Entry 7Y4W (electron microscopy, 3.67 A resolution); this record covers chains W and Y of the 10 polymer chains in the assembly.

== Chain W (and Y) ==
Name: Derlin-1
Source organism: Homo sapiens
Notes: chain Y of this document is another copy of the same molecule, construct and numbering; everything in this record applies to it too
UniProt: Q9BUN8 (DERL1_HUMAN); residue numbers follow UniProt; this construct covers 1-214, 240-251
Sequence (226 residues; numbered 1 to 251; 25 numbers in that range are skipped by the numbering (no residue carries them; nothing is unmodelled there); the number before each row is that of its first residue):
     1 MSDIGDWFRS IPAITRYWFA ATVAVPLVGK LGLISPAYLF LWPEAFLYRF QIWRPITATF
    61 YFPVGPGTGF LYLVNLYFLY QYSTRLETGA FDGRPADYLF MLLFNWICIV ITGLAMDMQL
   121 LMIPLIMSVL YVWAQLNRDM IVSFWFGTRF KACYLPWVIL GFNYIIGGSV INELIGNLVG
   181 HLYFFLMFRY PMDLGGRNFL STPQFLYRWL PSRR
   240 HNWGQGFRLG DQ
Not modelled in the structure: 251
Curated features (UniProtKB/Swiss-Prot):
  - motif: Asn241 to Leu248 (SHP-box)
  - modified residue: Ser2 (N-acetylserine), Ser201 (Phosphoserine), Thr202 (Phosphothreonine)
  - mutagenesis: Phe70 (F70C: Impaired ERAD substrate degradation), Leu73 (L73A: Impaired ERAD substrate degradation), Tyr164 (Y164A: Impaired ERAD substrate degradation), Ile165 (I165A: Impaired ERAD substrate degradation), Gly180 (G180V: Reduces interaction with and proteolysis of XBP1 isoform 1), Gly243 to Gly245 (Significantly reduced binding to VCP), Arg247 (R247A: Significantly reduced binding to VCP), Leu248 (L248A: Significantly reduced binding to VCP)

== Interface between chain W and chain Y ==
Contacting residue pairs (9; chain W residue first):
  Tyr154(W) with Asp3(Y); Ile4(Y)
  Tyr164(W) with Leu27(Y); Lys30(Y); Val64(Y)
  Ile165(W) with Pro66(Y)
  Gly167(W) with Pro66(Y)
  Val170(W) with Leu31(Y), hydrophobic
  Leu174(W) with Leu31(Y), hydrophobic
Also at the interface, not in a pair above, chain W (7 interface residues in all): Ser169
Also at the interface, not in a pair above, chain Y (8 interface residues in all): Gly69

== Summary ==
7 residues of chain W and 8 residues of chain Y are in contact. UniProt lists 10 mutagenesis sites on chain W.
Chain W and chain Y are both Derlin-1 (Homo sapiens); the structure, The cryo-EM structure of human ERAD
retro-translocation complex, was determined by electron microscopy (same publication as 7Y53 and 7Y59).
